Entry 8YAL (electron microscopy, 3.10 A resolution); this record covers chains C and I of the 6 polymer chains in the assembly.

# Chain C (and I)
Molecule: Alpha-tubulin N-acetyltransferase 2
Source organism: Caenorhabditis elegans
Notes: EC 2.3.1.108; chain I of this document is another copy of the same molecule, construct and numbering; everything in this record applies to it too
Reference sequence: Q23192 (ATAT2_CAEEL); residues 1-263 here = UniProt positions 1-263
Amino-acid sequence (263 residues; each row starts with the number of its first residue):
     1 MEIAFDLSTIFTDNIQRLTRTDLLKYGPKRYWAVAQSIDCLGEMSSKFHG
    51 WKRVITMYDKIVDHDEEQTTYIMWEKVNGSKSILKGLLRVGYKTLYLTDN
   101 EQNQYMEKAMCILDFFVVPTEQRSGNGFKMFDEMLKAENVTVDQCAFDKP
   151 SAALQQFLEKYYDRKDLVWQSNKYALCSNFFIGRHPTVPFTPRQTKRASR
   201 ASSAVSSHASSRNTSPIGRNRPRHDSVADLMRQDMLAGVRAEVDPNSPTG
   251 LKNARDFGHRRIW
Disordered / not traced: 190-263 (chain I: 1-213)
Small-molecule neighbours: acetyl coenzyme A (ACO): Phe48, His49, Ile112, Asp114, Phe115, Phe116, Val117, Gln122, Arg123, Ser124, Gly125, Asn126, Gly127, Phe128, Phe147, Asp148, Lys149, Pro150, Ser151, Ala153, Leu154, Gln156, Phe157, Lys160, Tyr161

# How chain C and chain I interact
Contacting residue pairs (19; chain C residue first):
  Leu24(C) with Ile217(I), hydrophobic
  Pro28(C) with Gly218(I); Arg219(I); Asn220(I); Arg223(I)
  Lys29(C) with Arg223(I)
  Ala35(C) with Asn220(I)
  Gln36(C) with Asn220(I)
  Asp39(C) with Asn220(I), hydrogen bond; His224(I), salt bridge
  Phe48(C) with Arg240(I); Ala241(I), hydrogen bond (backbone-backbone)
  His49(C) with Ala241(I)
  Tyr58(C) with Gly218(I)
  Asp59(C) with Arg219(I); Asn220(I), hydrogen bond (side chain-backbone); Arg221(I), hydrogen bond (side chain-backbone)
  Val62(C) with Ile217(I), hydrophobic
  Gln155(C) with Asp244(I)
Other interface residues (no listed pair), chain I (11 interface residues in all): Val239

# Overview
12 residues of chain C face 11 of chain I across their interface, with 4 hydrogen bonds and 1 salt bridge.
Polar pairs include Asp39(C)-His224(I), Asp39(C)-Asn220(I) and Asp59(C)-Asn220(I). Bound to chain C: acetyl
coenzyme A.
Chain C and chain I are both Alpha-tubulin N-acetyltransferase 2 (Caenorhabditis elegans); the structure,
ATAT-2 bound K40Q MEC-12/MEC-7 microtubule, was determined by electron microscopy (same publication as 8Y9F,
8YAJ and 8YAR).
